Entry 1VAM (X-ray diffraction, 2.75 A resolution); this record covers chains B and D of the 4 polymer chains in the assembly.

== Chain B (and D) ==
Molecule: Concanavalin A
Source organism: Canavalia ensiformis
Notes: chain D of this document is another copy of the same molecule, construct and numbering; everything in this record applies to it too
UniProt: P02866 (CONA_CANEN); residues 119-237 here correspond to UniProt positions 30-148 (UniProt number = residue number - 89)
Sequence (237 residues; numbered 1 to 237; the number before each row is that of its first residue):
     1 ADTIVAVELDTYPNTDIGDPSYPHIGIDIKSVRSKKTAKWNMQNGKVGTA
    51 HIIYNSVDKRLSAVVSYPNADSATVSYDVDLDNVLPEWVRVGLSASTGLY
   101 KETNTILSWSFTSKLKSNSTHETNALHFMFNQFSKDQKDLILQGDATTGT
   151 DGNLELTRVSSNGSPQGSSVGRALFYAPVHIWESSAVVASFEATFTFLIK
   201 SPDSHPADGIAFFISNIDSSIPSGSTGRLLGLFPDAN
Sequence notes: conflict Asp151 (Glu62 in P02866), Glu155 (Arg66 in P02866)
Bound ions: Mn2+: Glu8, Asp10, Asp19, His24; Ca2+: Asp10, Tyr12, Asn14, Asp19
Ligand contacts: 4-nitrophenyl alpha-D-mannopyranoside (PNA): Tyr12, Asn14, Gly98, Leu99, Tyr100, Ala207, Asp208, Gly227, Arg228

== How chain B and chain D interact ==
Contacting residue pairs - 42 pairs, chain B then chain D:
  Thr49(B) - Thr120(D)  hydrogen bond
  His51(B) - Lys116(D)
  His51(B) - Val188(D)
  Ile53(B) - Asn55(D)
  Ile53(B) - Val57(D)  hydrophobic
  Val57(B) - Ser62(D)
  Val57(B) - Val64(D)  hydrophobic
  Val57(B) - Thr74(D)
  Asp58(B) - Arg60(D)
  Asp58(B) - Ser62(D)  hydrogen bond
  Asp58(B) - Ser76(D)
  Arg60(B) - Arg60(D)
  Ser62(B) - Val57(D)
  Ser62(B) - Asp58(D)  hydrogen bond
  Ala63(B) - Val57(D)
  Val64(B) - Val57(D)  hydrophobic
  Val64(B) - Val187(D)  hydrophobic
  Ser66(B) - Val187(D)
  Pro68(B) - Asn118(D)
  Asn69(B) - Asn118(D)
  Thr74(B) - Val57(D)
  Ser76(B) - Asp58(D)
  Ser108(B) - His121(D)
  Lys114(B) - Glu192(D)  salt bridge
  Asn118(B) - Ser66(D)
  Asn118(B) - Tyr67(D)  hydrogen bond (side chain-backbone)
  Asn118(B) - Pro68(D)
  Asn118(B) - Asn69(D)  hydrogen bond (side chain-backbone)
  Asn118(B) - Ala70(D)
  Thr120(B) - Thr49(D)
  Thr120(B) - Thr196(D)
  His121(B) - Ser108(D)
  His121(B) - Asn131(D)
  Asn131(B) - His121(D)  hydrogen bond
  Val187(B) - Val64(D)  hydrophobic
  Val187(B) - Ser66(D)
  Val188(B) - His51(D)
  Val188(B) - Val64(D)  hydrophobic
  Glu192(B) - Lys114(D)  salt bridge
  Thr194(B) - Lys116(D)
  Thr196(B) - Thr120(D)
  Thr196(B) - His121(D)
Other interface residues (no listed pair), chain B (29 interface residues in all): Tyr67, Ser72, Val75, Ser119
Other interface residues (no listed pair), chain D (29 interface residues in all): Ile53, Ala63, Ser119

== Overview ==
Chain B and chain D each contribute 29 residues to their interface; the contacts include 6 hydrogen bonds and
2 salt bridges. Polar contacts include Lys114(B)-Glu192(D), Thr49(B)-Thr120(D) and Asp58(B)-Ser62(D). Chain B
binds 4-nitrophenyl alpha-D-mannopyranoside. Glu8(B), Asp10(B), Asp19(B) and His24(B) form the Mn2+ site.
Both chains are Concanavalin A (Canavalia ensiformis). Entry 1VAM (Concanavalin A complex with
4'-nitrophenyl-alpha-D-mannopyranoside) was determined by X-ray diffraction, deposited together with 1VAL.
